PDB entry 3DAB | X-ray diffraction, 1.90 A resolution | chains A and B

# Chain A
Name: Mdm4 protein
Organism: Homo sapiens
UniProt: O15151 (MDM4_HUMAN); residue numbers follow UniProt; this construct covers 23-111
Amino-acid sequence (90 residues; row label = number of the first residue in the row):
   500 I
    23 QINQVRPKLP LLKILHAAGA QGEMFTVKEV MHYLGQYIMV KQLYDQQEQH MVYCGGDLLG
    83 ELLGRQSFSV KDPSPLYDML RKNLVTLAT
Not modelled in the structure: 110-111
Sequence notes: expression tag (500)

# Chain B
Name: Cellular tumor antigen p53
UniProt: P04637 (P53_HUMAN); numbering as in UniProt (aligned over 15-29)
Amino-acid sequence (15 residues; each row starts with the number of its first residue):
    15 SQETFSDLWK LLPEN
Not modelled in the structure: 15-16, 29
UniProt features mapped onto this chain:
  - motif: E17 to L25 (TADI)
  - modified residue: S15 (Phosphoserine), T18 (Phosphothreonine), S20 (Phosphoserine)
  - cross-link: K24 (Glycyl lysine isopeptide (Lys-Gly) (interchain with G-Cter in ubiquitin))
  - natural variant: S15 (S15R: In a sporadic cancer), Q16 (Q16L: In a sporadic cancer), E17 (E17D: In a sporadic cancer), K24 (K24N: In a sporadic cancer), E28 (E28A: In a sporadic cancer)
  - mutagenesis: S15 (S15A: Loss of interaction with PPP2R5C, PPP2CA AND PPP2R1A), T18 (T18A: No effect on interaction with MDM2 and increase in protein levels after DNA damage), S20 (S20A: Abolishes phosphorylation site. Abolishes increase in protein levels after DNA damage; S20D: Constitutively increased TP53 protein levels), L22 to W23 (Loss of interaction with MDM2, leading to constitutively increased TP53 protein levels), K24 (K24R: Abolishes ubiquitination by MUL1)

# How chain A and chain B interact
Residue-residue contacts (25; chain A residue first):
  V49(A) with E28(B)
  K50(A) with E28(B)
  M53(A) with W23(B), hydrogen bond (backbone-side chain); L26(B), hydrophobic; P27(B)
  L56(A) with W23(B), hydrophobic
  G57(A) with F19(B); W23(B)
  I60(A) with F19(B), hydrophobic; W23(B), hydrophobic
  M61(A) with F19(B), hydrophobic
  Y66(A) with F19(B), hydrophobic
  Q71(A) with E17(B); T18(B); F19(B), hydrogen bond (side chain-backbone)
  H72(A) with L22(B)
  V74(A) with F19(B), hydrophobic
  V92(A) with L22(B); L26(B)
  P95(A) with L26(B), hydrophobic
  L98(A) with W23(B), hydrophobic; L26(B), hydrophobic
  Y99(A) with L26(B); P27(B), hydrogen bond (side chain-backbone); E28(B)
Other interface residues (no listed pair), chain A (18 interface residues in all): Q26, F90, K93
Other interface residues (no listed pair), chain B (9 interface residues in all): S20

# In short
The interface between chain A and chain B involves 18 residues on one side and 9 on the other, with 3 hydrogen
bonds. Polar contacts include M53(A)-W23(B), Q71(A)-F19(B) and Y99(A)-P27(B). From UniProt: 6 mutagenesis
sites on chain B.
Here chain A is Mdm4 protein (Homo sapiens) and chain B is Cellular tumor antigen p53. Entry 3DAB (Structure
of the human Mdmx protein bound to the p53 tumor suppressor transactivation domain) was determined by X-ray
diffraction.
